8TL4 - chains B and F of the 12 polymer chains in the assembly; structure by electron microscopy, 3.20 A resolution.

# Chain B (and F)
Molecule: BG505 DS-SOSIP Transmembrane protein gp41
Organism: Human immunodeficiency virus 1
Notes: chain F of this document is another copy of the same molecule, construct and numbering; everything in this record applies to it too
UniProt: Q2N0S5 (Q2N0S5_9HIV1); residues 512-664 here correspond to UniProt positions 509-661 (UniProt number = residue number - 3)
Chain sequence (153 residues; row label = number of the first residue in the row):
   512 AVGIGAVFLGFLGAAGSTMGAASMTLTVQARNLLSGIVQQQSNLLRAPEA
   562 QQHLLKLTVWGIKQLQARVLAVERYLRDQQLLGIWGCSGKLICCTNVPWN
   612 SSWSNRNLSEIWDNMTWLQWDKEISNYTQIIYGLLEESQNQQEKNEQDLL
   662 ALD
Not modelled in the structure: 547-568, 664
Construct notes: engineered mutation Pro-559 (Ile556 in Q2N0S5), Cys-605 (Thr602 in Q2N0S5)
Disulfide bonds: Cys-598/Cys-604

# How chain B and chain F interact
Contacting residue pairs (24; chain B residue first):
  Met-535(B) with Asn-651(F); Lys-655(F)
  Thr-538(B) with Glu-647(F), hydrogen bond; Asn-651(F)
  Ala-541(B) with Gln-591(F), hydrogen bond (backbone-side chain); Ile-595(F), hydrophobic
  Arg-542(B) with Gln-591(F); Leu-592(F); Glu-647(F), salt bridge
  Leu-545(B) with Leu-587(F); Arg-588(F); Gln-591(F)
  Ser-546(B) with Arg-588(F)
  Leu-576(B) with Gln-577(F)
  Arg-579(B) with Gln-577(F); Val-580(F); Glu-584(F), salt bridge
  Val-583(B) with Glu-584(F); Leu-587(F), hydrophobic
  Tyr-586(B) with Gln-591(F)
  Leu-587(B) with Leu-587(F), hydrophobic
  Lys-601(B) with Glu-654(F), salt bridge
  Leu-602(B) with Glu-654(F), hydrogen bond (backbone-side chain)
  Ile-603(B) with Gln-658(F)
Also at the interface, not in a pair above, chain B (16 interface residues in all): Gly-600, Cys-605
Also at the interface, not in a pair above, chain F (19 interface residues in all): Leu-576, Leu-581, Val-583, Gly-594, Ser-599, Glu-657

# Summary
The interface between chain B and chain F involves 16 residues on one side and 19 on the other; the contacts
include 3 hydrogen bonds and 3 salt bridges. Among the polar pairs are Arg-542(B)/Glu-647(F),
Arg-579(B)/Glu-584(F) and Lys-601(B)/Glu-654(F).
Both chains are BG505 DS-SOSIP Transmembrane protein gp41 (Human immunodeficiency virus 1). Entry 8TL4
(CRYO-EM STRUCTURE OF HIV-1 BG505DS-SOSIP.664 ENV TRIMER BOUND TO DJ85-e.01 FAB) was determined by electron
microscopy together with 8TDX, 8TE7, 8TJR, 8TJS, 8TKC, 8TL2 and 5 further entries from the same study.
